6RK5 - chains A and B; structure by X-ray diffraction, 2.60 A resolution.

[Chain A (and B)]
Name: Methionine adenosyltransferase
From: Ureaplasma urealyticum serovar 7 str. ATCC 27819
Notes: EC 2.5.1.6; chain B of this document is another copy of the same molecule, construct and numbering; everything in this record applies to it too
UniProtKB: B2NE58 (B2NE58_UREUR); residue numbers follow UniProt; this construct covers 1-376
Chain sequence (382 residues; each row starts with the number of its first residue):
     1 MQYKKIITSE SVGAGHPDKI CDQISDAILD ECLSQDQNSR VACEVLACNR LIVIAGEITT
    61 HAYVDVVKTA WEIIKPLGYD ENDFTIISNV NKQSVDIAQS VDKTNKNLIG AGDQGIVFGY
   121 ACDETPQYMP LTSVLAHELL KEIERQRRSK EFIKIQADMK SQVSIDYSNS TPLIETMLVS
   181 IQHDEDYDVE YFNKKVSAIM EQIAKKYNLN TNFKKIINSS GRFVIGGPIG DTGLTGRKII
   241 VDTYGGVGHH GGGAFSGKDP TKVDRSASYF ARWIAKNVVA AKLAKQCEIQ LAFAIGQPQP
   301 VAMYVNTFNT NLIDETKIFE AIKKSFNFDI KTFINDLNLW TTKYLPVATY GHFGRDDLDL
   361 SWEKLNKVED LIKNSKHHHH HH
Disordered / not traced: 96-107, 378-382 (chain B: 1-3, 96-107, 377-382)
Differences from the reference sequence: expression tag (377-382)

[Interface between chain A and chain B]
Pairs across the interface (98; chain A residue first):
  Met1(A) with Glu320(B); Lys323(B); Lys324(B)
  Gln2(A) with Thr316(B); Phe319(B); Glu320(B)
  Tyr3(A) with Phe319(B), hydrophobic
  Lys5(A) with Tyr304(B), hydrogen bond
  Ile6(A) with Gln290(B); Ala302(B), hydrophobic; Tyr304(B)
  Ile7(A) with Gln290(B); Tyr304(B), hydrophobic
  Thr8(A) with Ile116(B); Gln290(B), hydrogen bond (backbone-side chain); Ala292(B)
  Glu10(A) with Gln114(B), hydrogen bond; Gly115(B); Gly251(B)
  Glu44(A) with Thr232(B); Leu234(B); Arg237(B), salt bridge
  Leu46(A) with Leu46(B), hydrophobic; Val53(B), hydrophobic
  Cys48(A) with Ala55(B), hydrophobic; Asn89(B)
  Leu51(A) with Asn89(B)
  Val53(A) with Leu46(B), hydrophobic
  Ala55(A) with Cys48(B), hydrophobic
  Gly56(A) with Thr232(B)
  Glu57(A) with Gly230(B); Asp231(B)
  Asn89(A) with Cys48(B), hydrogen bond (side chain-backbone); Asn49(B); Leu51(B)
  Asp113(A) with Lys160(B), salt bridge
  Gln114(A) with Glu10(B), hydrogen bond; Lys160(B); Ser161(B), hydrogen bond (side chain-backbone); Gln162(B); Leu178(B)
  Gly115(A) with Glu10(B); Gln162(B), hydrogen bond (backbone-side chain)
  Ile116(A) with Thr8(B); Gly245(B)
  Phe118(A) with Gly246(B)
  Lys160(A) with Gln114(B)
  Ser161(A) with Gln114(B), hydrogen bond (backbone-side chain)
  Gln162(A) with Gln114(B); Gly115(B), hydrogen bond (side chain-backbone); Phe293(B), hydrogen bond (side chain-backbone)
  Leu178(A) with Gln114(B); Ala294(B), hydrophobic
  Ser219(A) with Ile295(B), hydrogen bond (side chain-backbone)
  Ser220(A) with Ile295(B)
  Gly230(A) with Glu57(B)
  Asp231(A) with Glu57(B)
  Thr232(A) with Glu44(B); Gly56(B)
  Leu234(A) with Glu44(B); Leu234(B), hydrophobic
  Thr235(A) with Arg237(B), hydrogen bond (backbone-side chain)
  Gly236(A) with Arg237(B)
  Arg237(A) with Glu44(B), salt bridge; Thr235(B), hydrogen bond (side chain-backbone); Gly236(B); Ala254(B)
  Ile239(A) with Ile239(B), hydrophobic
  Ile240(A) with His250(B); Gly251(B); Gly252(B)
  Gly245(A) with Ile116(B)
  Gly246(A) with Phe118(B); His249(B); His250(B)
  Val247(A) with His249(B), hydrogen bond (backbone-side chain)
  Gly248(A) with His249(B)
  His249(A) with Gly246(B); Val247(B), hydrogen bond (side chain-backbone); Gly248(B); His249(B)
  His250(A) with Ile240(B); Gly246(B)
  Gly251(A) with Ile240(B)
  Gly252(A) with Ile240(B)
  Ala254(A) with Arg237(B)
  Gln290(A) with Ile7(B); Thr8(B), hydrogen bond (side chain-backbone)
  Ala292(A) with Thr8(B)
  Phe293(A) with Gln162(B), hydrogen bond (backbone-side chain)
  Ala294(A) with Leu178(B), hydrophobic
  Ile295(A) with Ser219(B), hydrogen bond (backbone-side chain); Ser220(B)
  Ala302(A) with Ile6(B), hydrophobic; Thr8(B)
  Tyr304(A) with Lys5(B); Ile6(B); Ile7(B), hydrophobic
Other interface residues (no listed pair), chain A (62 interface residues in all): Lys4, Ser9, Ser11, Val45, Asn49, Ser164, Ser180, Lys258, Met303
Other interface residues (no listed pair), chain B (63 interface residues in all): Lys4, Ser9, Ser11, Val45, Asn91, Asp113, Lys258, Met303

[In short]
Chain A and chain B form an interface of 62 and 63 residues respectively, with 18 hydrogen bonds and 3 salt
bridges. Among the polar pairs are Glu44(A)-Arg237(B), Asp113(A)-Lys160(B) and Lys5(A)-Tyr304(B).
Chain A and chain B are both Methionine adenosyltransferase (Ureaplasma urealyticum serovar 7 str. ATCC
27819); the structure, Inter-dimeric interface controls function and stability of S-methionine
adenosyltransferase from U. urealiticum, was determined by X-ray diffraction together with 6RJS, 6RK7 and 6RKC
from the same study.
